Entry 7X96 (electron microscopy, 3.40 A resolution); this record covers chains G and L of the 3 polymer chains in the assembly.

[Chain G]
Molecule: Spike glycoprotein
Source organism: Severe acute respiratory syndrome coronavirus 2
UniProt: P0DTC2 (SPIKE_SARS2); residue numbers follow UniProt; this construct covers 1-1208
Amino-acid sequence (1278 residues; row label = number of the first residue in the row):
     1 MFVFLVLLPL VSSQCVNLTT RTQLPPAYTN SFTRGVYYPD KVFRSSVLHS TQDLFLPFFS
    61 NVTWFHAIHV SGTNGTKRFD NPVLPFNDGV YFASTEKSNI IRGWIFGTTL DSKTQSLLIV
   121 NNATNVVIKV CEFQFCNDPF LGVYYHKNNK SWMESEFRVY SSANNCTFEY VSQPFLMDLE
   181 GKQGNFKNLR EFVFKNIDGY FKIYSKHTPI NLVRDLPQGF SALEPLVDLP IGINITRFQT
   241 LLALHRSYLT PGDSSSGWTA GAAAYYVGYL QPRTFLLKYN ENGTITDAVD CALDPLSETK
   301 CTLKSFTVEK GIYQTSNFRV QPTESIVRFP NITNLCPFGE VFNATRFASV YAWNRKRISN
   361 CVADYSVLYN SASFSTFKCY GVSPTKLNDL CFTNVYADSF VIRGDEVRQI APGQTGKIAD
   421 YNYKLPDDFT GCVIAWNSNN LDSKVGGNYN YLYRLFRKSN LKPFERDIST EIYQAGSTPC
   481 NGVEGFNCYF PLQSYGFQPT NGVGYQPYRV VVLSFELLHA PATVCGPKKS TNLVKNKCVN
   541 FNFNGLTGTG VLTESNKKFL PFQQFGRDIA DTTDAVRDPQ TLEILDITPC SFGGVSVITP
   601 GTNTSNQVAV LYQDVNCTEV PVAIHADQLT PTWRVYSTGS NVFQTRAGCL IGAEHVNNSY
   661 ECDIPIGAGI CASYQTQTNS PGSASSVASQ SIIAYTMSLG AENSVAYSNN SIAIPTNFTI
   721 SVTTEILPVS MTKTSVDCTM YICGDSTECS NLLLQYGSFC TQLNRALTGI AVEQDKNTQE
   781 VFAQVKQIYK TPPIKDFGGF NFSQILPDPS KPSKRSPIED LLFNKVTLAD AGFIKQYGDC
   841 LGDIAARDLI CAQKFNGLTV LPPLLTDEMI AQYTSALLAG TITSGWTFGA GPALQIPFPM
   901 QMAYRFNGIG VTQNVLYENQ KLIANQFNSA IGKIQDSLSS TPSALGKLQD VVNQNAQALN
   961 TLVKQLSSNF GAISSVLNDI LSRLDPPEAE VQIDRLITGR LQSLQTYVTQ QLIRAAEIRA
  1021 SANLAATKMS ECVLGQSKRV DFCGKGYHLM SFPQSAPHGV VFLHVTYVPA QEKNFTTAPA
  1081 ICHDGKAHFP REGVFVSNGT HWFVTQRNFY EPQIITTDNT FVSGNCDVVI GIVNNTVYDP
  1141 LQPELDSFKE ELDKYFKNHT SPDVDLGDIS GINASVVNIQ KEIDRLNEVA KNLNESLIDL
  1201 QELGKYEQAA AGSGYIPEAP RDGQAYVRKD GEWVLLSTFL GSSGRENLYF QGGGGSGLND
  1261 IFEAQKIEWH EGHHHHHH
Disordered / not traced: 1-331, 530-1278
Cystine bridges: Cys336-Cys361, Cys379-Cys432, Cys391-Cys525, Cys480-Cys488
Glycans and other covalent adducts: glycan linked to Asn343
Construct notes: engineered mutation Gly682 (Arg in P0DTC2), Ser683 (Arg in P0DTC2), Ser685 (Arg in P0DTC2), Pro817 (Phe in P0DTC2), Pro892 (Ala in P0DTC2), Pro899 (Ala in P0DTC2), Pro942 (Ala in P0DTC2), Pro986 (Lys in P0DTC2), Pro987 (Val in P0DTC2); expression tag (1209-1278)
UniProt features mapped onto this chain:
  - region: Asn280 to Cys301 (Putative superantigen), Arg403 to Asp405 (Integrin-binding motif), Asn448 to Phe456 (Immunodominant HLA epitope recognized by the CD8+), Pro681, Ala684 (Putative superantigen), Ser816 to Tyr837 (Fusion peptide 1), Lys835 to Phe855 (Fusion peptide 2), Asp1163 to Glu1202 (Heptad repeat 2)
  - site: Arg815, Ser816 (Cleavage)
  - glycosylation: Asn17 (N-linked (GlcNAc...) (complex) asparagine), Asn61 (N-linked (GlcNAc...) (hybrid) asparagine), Asn74 (N-linked (GlcNAc...) (complex) asparagine), Asn122 (N-linked (GlcNAc...) (hybrid) asparagine), Asn149 (N-linked (GlcNAc...) (complex) asparagine), Asn165 (N-linked (GlcNAc...) (complex) asparagine), Asn234 (N-linked (GlcNAc...) (high mannose) asparagine), Asn282 (N-linked (GlcNAc...) (complex) asparagine), Thr323 (O-linked (GalNAc) threonine), Ser325 (O-linked (HexNAc...) serine), Asn331 (N-linked (GlcNAc...) (complex) asparagine), Asn343 (N-linked (GlcNAc...) (complex) asparagine), Asn603 (N-linked (GlcNAc...) (hybrid) asparagine), Asn616 (N-linked (GlcNAc...) (complex) asparagine), Asn657 (N-linked (GlcNAc...) (complex) asparagine), Thr676 (O-linked (GlcNAc...) threonine), Thr678 (O-linked (GlcNAc...) threonine), Asn709 (N-linked (GlcNAc...) (high mannose) asparagine), Asn717 (N-linked (GlcNAc...) (hybrid) asparagine), Asn801 (N-linked (GlcNAc...) (hybrid) asparagine) and 6 more in UniProt
  - natural variant: Leu5 (L5F: In strain: Iota/B.1.526), Ser13 (S13I: In strain: Epsilon/B.1.427/B.1.429), Leu18 (L18F: In strain: Beta/B.1.351, Gamma/P.1 and 1 more), Thr19 (T19I: In strain: Omicron/BQ.1.1, Omicron/XBB.1.5 and 1 more; T19R: In strain: Delta/B.1.617.2, Omicron/BA.2 and 4 more), Thr20 (T20N: In strain: Gamma/P.1), Leu24 to Ala27 (sequence variant, change not given here; In strain: Omicron/BA.2, Omicron/BA.2.12.1 and 6 more), Pro26 (P26S: In strain: Gamma/P.1), Gln52 (Q52H: In strain: Omicron/EG.5.1), Ala67 (A67V: In strain: Eta/B.1.525, Omicron/BA.1), His69 to Val70 (deletion: In strain: Alpha/B.1.1.7, Eta/B.1.525 and 5 more), Gly75 (G75V: In strain: Lambda/C.37), Thr76 (T76I: In strain: Lambda/C.37), 82 further natural variant entries in UniProt
  - mutagenesis: His69 to Val70 (Increased incorporation of cleaved spike into virions), Asn121 (N121Q: Partial loss of biliverdin affinity), Arg190 (R190K: Partial loss of biliverdin affinity), Asn234 (N234Q: Increased resistance to neutralizing antibodies), Asn331 (N331Q: Reduced viral infectivity), Asn343 (N343Q: Reduced viral infectivity), Leu452 (L452R: Increased resistance to neutralizing antibodies. Decreases HLA binding to NF9 epitope. Increased binding affinity to human ACE2), Tyr453 (Y453F: Decreased HLA binding to NF9 epitope. Increased binding affinity to human ACE2), Ala475 (A475V: Increased resistance to neutralizing antibodies), Val483 (V483A: Increased resistance to neutralizing antibodies), Glu484 (E484D: Increased replication in human TMEM106B overexpressing cells), Phe490 (F490L: Increased resistance to neutralizing antibodies and human covalescent sera neutralization), 12 further mutagenesis entries in UniProt

[Chain L]
Molecule: Ab847 light chain
Source organism: Homo sapiens
Amino-acid sequence (242 residues; row label = number of the first residue in the row; numbers below 1 keep their minus sign (Met-25 is residue -25)):
   -25 MDPKGSLSWR ILLFLSLAFE LSYGLEDIVM TQSPSSLSAS VGDRVTITCQ ASQDIGNFLN
    35 WCQQKPGQAP KVLIYGASNL ETGVPSRFSG SGSGTDFTFT ISSLQPEDIA TYYCQHYDNF
    95 PPRFTFGQGT KLDIKRTVAA PSVFIFPPSD EQLKSGTASV VCLLNNFYPR EAKVQWKVDN
   155 ALQSGNSQES VTEQDSKDST YSLSSTLTLS KADYEKHKVY ACEVTHQGLS SPVTKSFNRG
   215 EC
Disordered / not traced: -25 to 0, 110-216
Cystine bridges: Cys23-Cys88

[Interface between chain G and chain L]
Contacting residue pairs - 21 pairs, chain G then chain L:
  Asn439(G) - Asn31(L)
  Asn439(G) - Phe32(L)
  Asn440(G) - Asn31(L)
  Asn440(G) - Phe32(L)
  Asn440(G) - Tyr91(L)
  Leu441(G) - Asn93(L)  hydrogen bond (backbone-side chain)
  Asp442(G) - Asn93(L)  hydrogen bond (backbone-side chain)
  Ser443(G) - Phe32(L)
  Ser443(G) - Asn93(L)
  Lys444(G) - Pro95(L)
  Val445(G) - Ile2(L)  hydrophobic
  Val445(G) - His90(L)
  Val445(G) - Asp92(L)
  Asn448(G) - Phe94(L)
  Asn450(G) - Phe94(L)
  Tyr451(G) - Phe94(L)  hydrophobic
  Pro499(G) - Ile29(L)
  Pro499(G) - Gly30(L)
  Pro499(G) - Phe32(L)  hydrophobic
  Thr500(G) - Asp28(L)
  Thr500(G) - Gly30(L)

[In short]
The chain G/chain L interface involves 12 residues from each chain, with 2 hydrogen bonds. Polar pairs include
Leu441(G)-Asn93(L) and Asp442(G)-Asn93(L). From UniProt: 24 mutagenesis sites on chain G.
Here chain G is Spike glycoprotein (Severe acute respiratory syndrome coronavirus 2) and chain L is Ab847
light chain (Homo sapiens). Entry 7X96 (The SARS-CoV-2 receptor binding domain bound with the Fab fragment of
a human neutralizing antibody Ab847) was determined by electron microscopy (same publication as 7Y6L, 7Y6N,
7X93, 7X94 and 7X95).
